PDB entry 4B24 | X-ray diffraction, 2.30 A resolution | chains A and Y of the 3 polymer chains in the assembly

[Chain A]
Name: Probable DNA-3-methyladenine glycosylase 2
From: Schizosaccharomyces pombe
Notes: EC 3.2.2.21
UniProt: O94468 (MAG2_SCHPO); residue numbers follow UniProt; this construct covers 1-213
Amino-acid sequence (232 residues; each row starts with the number of its first residue; numbers below 1 keep their minus sign (Met-18 is residue -18)):
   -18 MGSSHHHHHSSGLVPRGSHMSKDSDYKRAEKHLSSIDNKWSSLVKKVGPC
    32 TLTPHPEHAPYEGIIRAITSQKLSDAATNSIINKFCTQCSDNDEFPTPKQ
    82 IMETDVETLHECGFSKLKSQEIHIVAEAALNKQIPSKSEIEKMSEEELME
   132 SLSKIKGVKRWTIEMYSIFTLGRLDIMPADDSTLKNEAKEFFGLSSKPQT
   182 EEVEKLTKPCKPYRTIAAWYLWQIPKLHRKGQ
Disordered / not traced: -18 to 2, 210-213
Sequence notes: expression tag (-18 to 0)
UniProt features mapped onto this chain:
  - binding site (DNA): Lys53, Leu54, Ser61, His91, Gly94, Ser96, Lys97, Lys99, Glu102, Lys137, Gly138, Lys140, Thr143, Ser163, Thr164
From the paper describing this entry:
  - mutagenesis - K53G: abolished binding to abasic DNA

[Chain Y]
Molecule: 10-nt DNA strand
Sequence (10 nucleotides; each row starts with the number of its first residue):
    12 CGATAGGTAG

[Interface between chain A and chain Y]
Contacting residue pairs (18):
  Gln52(A) - DA16(Y)  base contact
  Lys53(A) - DA16(Y)  base contact
  Lys53(A) - DG17(Y)  hydrogen bond to the base
  Leu54(A) - DG17(Y)  base contact
  Ser55(A) - DG17(Y)  hydrogen bond to the base
  Ser55(A) - DG18(Y)  base contact
  Ala57(A) - DG18(Y)  phosphate contact
  Ala57(A) - DT19(Y)  sugar contact
  Ala58(A) - DG17(Y)  base contact
  Ala58(A) - DG18(Y)  sugar contact
  Ser61(A) - DG18(Y)  sugar contact
  Ile62(A) - DG17(Y)  sugar contact
  His91(A) - DA16(Y)  phosphate contact
  Gly94(A) - DA16(Y)  phosphate contact
  Gly94(A) - DG17(Y)  phosphate contact
  Ser96(A) - DA16(Y)  hydrogen bond to the sugar
  Lys97(A) - DA16(Y)  hydrogen bond to the phosphate
  Lys99(A) - DA16(Y)  hydrogen bond to the base
Also at the interface, not in a pair above, chain A (14 interface residues in all): Phe95
Also at the interface, not in a pair above, chain Y (5 interface residues in all): DT15

[Summary]
The interface between chain A and chain Y involves 14 residues on one side and 5 on the other, with 5 hydrogen
bonds. Among the polar pairs are Lys53(A)-DG17(Y), Ser55(A)-DG17(Y) and Lys99(A)-DA16(Y). UniProt lists 15
DNA-binding residues on chain A. The paper reports that K53G of chain A abolishes binding to abasic DNA.
Here chain A is Probable DNA-3-methyladenine glycosylase 2 (Schizosaccharomyces pombe) and chain Y is a 10-nt
DNA strand. Entry 4B24 (Unprecedented sculpting of DNA at abasic sites by DNA glycosylase homolog Mag2) was
determined by X-ray diffraction together with 4B22 and 4B23 from the same study.
